PDB entry 2N9Y | solution NMR | chains A and B

== Chain A ==
Name: Integrin alpha-IIb
Source organism: Homo sapiens
Notes: fragment: Helical transmembrane residues 989-1029
Reference sequence: P08514 (ITA2B_HUMAN); residues 958-998 here correspond to UniProt positions 989-1029 (UniProt number = residue number + 31)
Sequence (42 residues; numbered 957 to 998; the number before each row is that of its first residue):
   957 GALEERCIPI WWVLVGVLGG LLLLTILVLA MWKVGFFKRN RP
Sequence notes: expression tag (957); engineered mutation Cys963 (Ala994 in P08514)
Swiss-Prot annotation at these positions:
  - motif: Gly991 to Arg995 (GFFKR motif)

== Chain B ==
Name: Integrin beta-3
Source organism: Homo sapiens
Notes: fragment: Helical transmembrane residues 712-753
Reference sequence: P05106 (ITB3_HUMAN); residues 686-727 here correspond to UniProt positions 712-753 (UniProt number = residue number + 26)
Sequence (43 residues; each row starts with the number of its first residue):
   685 GESPKCPDIL VVLLSVMGAI LLIGLAPLLI WKLLITIHDR KEF
Sequence notes: expression tag (685); engineered mutation Ser687 (Cys713 in P05106), Cys690 (Gly716 in P05106), Pro711 (Ala737 in P05106)
What the authors report for this chain:
  - mutagenesis - A711P: increased binding to Integrin alpha-IIb (chain A)
  - conformationally variable residues (helix shift, side-chain flip): Leu712, Trp715, Lys716, Ile719, Asp723

== How chain A and chain B interact ==
Inter-chain disulfides: Cys963(A)-Cys690(B)
Contacting residue pairs (32; chain A residue first):
  Glu961(A) with Cys690(B)
  Arg962(A) with Cys690(B)
  Cys963(A) with Lys689(B); Cys690(B), disulfide; Pro691(B)
  Trp968(A) with Ile693(B); Leu697(B)
  Val971(A) with Leu697(B)
  Gly972(A) with Leu697(B); Val700(B); Met701(B)
  Val973(A) with Val700(B)
  Gly975(A) with Met701(B)
  Gly976(A) with Met701(B); Ile704(B)
  Leu977(A) with Ile704(B)
  Leu979(A) with Met701(B)
  Leu980(A) with Ile704(B); Leu705(B); Gly708(B)
  Leu983(A) with Leu705(B)
  Val984(A) with Leu712(B)
  Phe992(A) with Lys716(B)
  Phe993(A) with Leu712(B); Trp715(B); Lys716(B)
  Arg995(A) with Lys716(B); Asp723(B)
  Asn996(A) with Ile719(B); Asp723(B)
  Arg997(A) with Asp723(B)
  Pro998(A) with Asp723(B)
Also at the interface, not in a pair above, chain A (22 interface residues in all): Glu960, Val969
Also at the interface, not in a pair above, chain B (17 interface residues in all): Val696, Leu709
The authors on this interface:
  - pairs named by the authors: Phe992(A)-Lys716(B), Phe993(A)-Trp715(B) (hydrophobic contact), Arg995(A)-Asp723(B) (salt bridge)
  - interface residues, chain A: Trp968(A), Gly972(A), Gly976(A), Phe992(A)
  - hot spots on chain A (mutagenesis) - G972A (0.16 +/- 0.03 kcal/mol): decreased binding to Integrin beta-3 (chain B)
  - interface residues, chain B: Gly708(B), Leu712(B), Ile719(B)
  - hot spots on chain B (mutagenesis) - L712A: decreased binding to Integrin alpha-IIb (chain A)

== In short ==
Chain A and chain B form an interface of 22 and 17 residues respectively, with 1 disulfide bond. The paper
describes a contact between Phe992(A) and Lys716(B); a hydrophobic contact between Phe993(A) and Trp715(B); a
salt bridge between Arg995(A) and Asp723(B). The paper reports that A711P of chain B increases binding to
Integrin alpha-IIb (chain A); interface residues Trp968(A), Gly972(A) and Gly708(B) among others; 3
substitutions were tested in all.
Here chain A is Integrin alpha-IIb and chain B is Integrin beta-3, both from Homo sapiens. Entry 2N9Y
(Structure of the Integrin alphaIIb-beta3(A711P) Transmembrane Complex) was determined by solution NMR.
